7SBD - chains H and L of the 3 polymer chains in the assembly; structure by X-ray diffraction, 3.04 A resolution.

[Chain H]
Molecule: Fab/IgE Heavy chain
Source organism: Mus musculus
Notes: antibody fragment or engineered binder
Chain sequence (209 residues; row label = number of the first residue in the row):
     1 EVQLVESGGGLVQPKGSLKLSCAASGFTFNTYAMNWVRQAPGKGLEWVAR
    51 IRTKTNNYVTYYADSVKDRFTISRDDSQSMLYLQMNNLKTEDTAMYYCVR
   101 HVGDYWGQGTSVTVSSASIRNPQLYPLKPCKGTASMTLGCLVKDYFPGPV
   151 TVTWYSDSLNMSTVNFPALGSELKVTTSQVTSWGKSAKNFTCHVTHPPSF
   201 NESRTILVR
Disulfide bonds: Cys22-Cys98, Cys140-Cys192
Glycans and other covalent adducts: glycan linked to Asn189
From the paper describing this entry:
  - post-translational modification sites: Asn189
  - binding site for N-acetylglucosamine: Asn189

[Chain L]
Molecule: Fab/IgE Light chain
Source organism: Mus musculus
Notes: antibody fragment or engineered binder
Chain sequence (214 residues; row label = number of the first residue in the row):
     1 DIQMTQSPASLSASVGETVTITCRASGNIHNYLAWFQQKQGKSPQLLVYN
    51 AKTLADGVPSRFSGSGSGTQYSLKINSLQPEDFGSYYCQHFWSTPYTFGG
   101 GTKLEIKRADAAPTVSIFPPSSEQLTSGGASVVCFLNNFYPKDINVKWKI
   151 DGSERQNGVLNSWTDQDSKDSTYSMSSTLTLTKDEYERHNSYTCEATHKT
   201 STSPIVKSFNRNEC
Disulfide bonds: Cys23-Cys88, Cys134-Cys194

[Interface between chain H and chain L]
Residue-residue contacts (61; chain H residue first):
  Val37(H) - Phe98(L)  hydrophobic
  Gln39(H) - Gln38(L)  hydrogen bond
  Gln39(H) - Tyr87(L)
  Gly44(H) - Tyr87(L)
  Leu45(H) - Pro44(L)  hydrophobic
  Leu45(H) - Tyr87(L)  hydrophobic
  Leu45(H) - Phe98(L)
  Trp47(H) - Gln89(L)
  Trp47(H) - Pro95(L)  hydrophobic
  Trp47(H) - Tyr96(L)
  Trp47(H) - Phe98(L)
  Arg50(H) - Phe91(L)
  Arg50(H) - Tyr96(L)
  Tyr61(H) - Thr94(L)
  Tyr97(H) - Gln38(L)
  Tyr97(H) - Ser43(L)
  His101(H) - Phe91(L)
  Val102(H) - Phe36(L)
  Val102(H) - Phe91(L)  hydrophobic
  Gly103(H) - Phe36(L)
  Gly103(H) - Leu46(L)
  Trp106(H) - Phe36(L)
  Trp106(H) - Pro44(L)
  Trp106(H) - Phe98(L)  hydrophobic
  Gly107(H) - Ser43(L)
  Leu124(H) - Glu123(L)
  Tyr125(H) - Ser121(L)
  Tyr125(H) - Glu123(L)
  Tyr125(H) - Gln124(L)
  Pro126(H) - Ser121(L)
  Leu127(H) - Phe118(L)  hydrophobic
  Leu127(H) - Val133(L)  hydrophobic
  Leu127(H) - Phe135(L)  hydrophobic
  Lys128(H) - Phe118(L)
  Lys128(H) - Pro119(L)
  Pro129(H) - Phe118(L)
  Cys130(H) - Pro119(L)  hydrophobic
  Cys130(H) - Ser208(L)
  Cys130(H) - Cys214(L)  disulfide
  Lys131(H) - Glu213(L)
  Lys131(H) - Cys214(L)
  Thr137(H) - Ser116(L)
  Thr137(H) - Phe118(L)
  Asn165(H) - Thr164(L)
  Phe166(H) - Phe135(L)  hydrophobic
  Phe166(H) - Ser162(L)
  Phe166(H) - Thr164(L)
  Phe166(H) - Ser174(L)
  Phe166(H) - Met175(L)
  Phe166(H) - Ser176(L)
  Pro167(H) - Ser162(L)  hydrogen bond (backbone-side chain)
  Pro167(H) - Trp163(L)
  Leu169(H) - Leu160(L)  hydrophobic
  Leu169(H) - Asn161(L)
  Leu169(H) - Ser162(L)
  Val175(H) - Leu160(L)  hydrophobic
  Thr177(H) - Phe135(L)
  Thr177(H) - Ser176(L)  hydrogen bond
  Gln179(H) - Phe135(L)
  Gln179(H) - Asn137(L)  hydrogen bond
  Arg204(H) - Glu123(L)  salt bridge
Also at the interface, not in a pair above, chain H (38 interface residues in all): Asn35, Glu46, Asp104, Gln123, Leu138, Leu141, Lys143, Ser178
Also at the interface, not in a pair above, chain L (39 interface residues in all): Ala34, Lys42, Gly99, Ser127, Ser131, Thr178, Thr180
Cross-chain cystine bridges: Cys130(H)-Cys214(L)

[Overview]
38 residues of chain H and 39 residues of chain L are in contact, with 1 disulfide bond, 4 hydrogen bonds and
1 salt bridge. Among the polar pairs are Arg204(H)-Glu123(L), Gln39(H)-Gln38(L) and Pro167(H)-Ser162(L). From
the paper: a binding site for N-acetylglucosamine at Asn189(H); a modification site at Asn189(H).
Here chain H is Fab/IgE Heavy chain and chain L is Fab/IgE Light chain, both from Mus musculus. Entry 7SBD
(Murine Fab/IgE in complex with profilin from Hevea brasieliensis (Hev b 8)) was determined by X-ray
diffraction together with 7SBG and 7SD2 from the same study.
